PDB entry 8EL5 | X-ray diffraction, 1.67 A resolution | chains B and C of the 6 polymer chains in the assembly

Chain B:
Protein: Phycoerythrin550 beta subunit
Source organism: Hemiselmis andersenii
UniProt: U5T8W0 (U5T8W0_HEMAN); residue numbers follow UniProt; this construct covers 1-177
Amino-acid sequence (177 residues; row label = number of the first residue in the row):
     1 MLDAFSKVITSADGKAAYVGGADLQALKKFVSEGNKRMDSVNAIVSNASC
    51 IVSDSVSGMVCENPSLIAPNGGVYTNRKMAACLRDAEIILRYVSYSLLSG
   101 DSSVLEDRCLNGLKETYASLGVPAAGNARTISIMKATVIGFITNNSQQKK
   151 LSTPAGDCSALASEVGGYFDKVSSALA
Disordered / not traced: 1-4
Covalently attached groups: DiCys-(15,16)-Dihydrobiliverdin (AX9) linked to C50, C61; phycoerythrobilin (PEB) linked to C82, C158
Differences from the reference sequence: conflict V172 (Glu in U5T8W0)
Ligand contacts:
  - DiCys-(15,16)-Dihydrobiliverdin (AX9): I51, D54, S57, G58, R129, I133, A136, T137, F141, N145, S146, Q147, Q148, K149
  - phycoerythrobilin (PEB), molecule 1: L24, K28, N35, K36, M38, D39, S40, N42, F141, I142, N144, L151, T153, P154, A155, G156, D157
  - phycoerythrobilin (PEB), molecule 2: V56, M59, L66, G72, V73, R77, K78, A81, R84, D85, I88, I89, Y92, R108, C109, L113, T116, Y117, L120, V122, P123, G126, N127, T130
  - phycoerythrobilin (PEB), molecule 3: N76, R77, A80
UniProt features mapped onto this chain:
  - binding site ((2R,3E)-phycoerythrobilin): Y18, K28, N35, D39, C82, R84, D85, N144, P154, G156, C158
  - binding site (15,16-dihydrobiliverdin): C50, D54, C61, R129, Q148, K149

Chain C:
Protein: Phycoerythrin alpha-2 subunit
Source organism: Hemiselmis andersenii
UniProt: U5TBJ3 (PHEA2_HEMAN); residues 1-62 here correspond to UniProt positions 48-109 (UniProt number = residue number + 47)
Amino-acid sequence (62 residues; numbered 1 to 62; the number before each row is that of its first residue):
     1 AMKKDSKAPCVEVFDERDGCKAAGTQKASGDDGFCVKVSMKAIKMNAAEA
    51 TSVTKNYNTKLL
Covalently attached groups: phycoerythrobilin (PEB) linked to C20
Modified positions: K4 (5-hydroxylysine; LYZ)
Ligand contacts:
  - DiCys-(15,16)-Dihydrobiliverdin (AX9): Y57, N58, T59, K60, L61
  - phycoerythrobilin (PEB), molecule 1: M2, K4, D5, S6, K7
  - phycoerythrobilin (PEB), molecule 2: V13, F14, D15, R17, F34, C35, V36
  - phycoerythrobilin (PEB), molecule 3: F14, E16, D18, K21, A22, T25, Q26, K27, A28, S29, G30, G33, F34, C35, K37
  - phycoerythrobilin (PEB), molecule 4: K44, M45, N46, A47
UniProt features mapped onto this chain:
  - binding site ((2R,3E)-phycoerythrobilin): D5, S6, E16, R17, C20, T25, K27, A28, K37

Interface between chain B and chain C:
Contacting residue pairs - 14 pairs, chain B then chain C:
  N76(B) - D18(C)
  R77(B) - C20(C)
  Q147(B) - L62(C)
  Q148(B) - T59(C)
  Q148(B) - K60(C)
  Q148(B) - L61(C)
  Q148(B) - L62(C)
  K149(B) - S52(C)
  K149(B) - N56(C)
  K150(B) - K55(C)
  K150(B) - N56(C)  hydrogen bond (backbone-side chain)
  L151(B) - K55(C)
  S152(B) - T51(C)
  S152(B) - K55(C)

Overview:
The interface between chain B and chain C involves 8 residues on one side and 10 on the other, with 1 hydrogen
bond. The hydrogen-bonded pair is K150(B)-N56(C). Bound to chain B: phycoerythrobilin. Ligands of chain C: 3
copies of phycoerythrobilin and DiCys-(15,16)-Dihydrobiliverdin.
Here chain B is Phycoerythrin550 beta subunit and chain C is Phycoerythrin alpha-2 subunit, both from
Hemiselmis andersenii. Entry 8EL5 (Light harvesting phycobiliprotein HaPE555 from the cryptophyte Hemiselmis
andersenii CCMP644 in an alternating tight to loose ...) was determined by X-ray diffraction (same publication
as 7SSF, 7SUT, 8EL3, 8EL4 and 8EL6).
